7MTA - chains H and L of the 4 polymer chains in the assembly; structure by electron microscopy, 4.10 A resolution (low resolution: residue-level contacts below are approximate; hydrogen-bond / salt-bridge calls are withheld).

# Chain H
Molecule: Fab1 Heavy chain
Source organism: Homo sapiens
Amino-acid sequence (234 residues; row label = number of the first residue in the row):
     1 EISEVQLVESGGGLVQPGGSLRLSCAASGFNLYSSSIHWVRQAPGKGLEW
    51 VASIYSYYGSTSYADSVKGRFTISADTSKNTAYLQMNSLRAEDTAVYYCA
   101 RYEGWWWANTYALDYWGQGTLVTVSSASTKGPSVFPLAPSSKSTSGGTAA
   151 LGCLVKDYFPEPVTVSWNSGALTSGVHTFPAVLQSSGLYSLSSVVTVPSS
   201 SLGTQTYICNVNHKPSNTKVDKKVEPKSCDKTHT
Disordered / not traced: 1-3, 227-234
Disulfide bonds: Cys-25/Cys-99, Cys-153/Cys-209

# Chain L
Molecule: Fab1 Light chain
Source organism: Homo sapiens
Amino-acid sequence (217 residues; numbered 1 to 217; the number before each row is that of its first residue):
     1 SDIQMTQSPSSLSASVGDRVTITCRASQSVSSAVAWYQQKPGKAPKLLIY
    51 SASSLYSGVPSRFSGSRSGTDFTLTISSLQPEDFATYYCQQYYEWLSLFT
   101 FGQGTKVEIKRTVAAPSVFIFPPSDSQLKSGTASVVCLLNNFYPREAKVQ
   151 WKVDNALQSGNSQESVTEQDSKDSTYSLSSTLTLSKADYEKHKVYACEVT
   201 HQGLSSPVTKSFNRGEC
Disordered / not traced: 1, 217
Disulfide bonds: Cys-24/Cys-89, Cys-137/Cys-197

# Chain H / chain L interface
Pairs across the interface (89):
  His-38(H) / Phe-99(L)
  Gln-42(H) / Gln-39(L)
  Lys-46(H) / Gln-39(L)
  Lys-46(H) / Tyr-88(L)
  Gly-47(H) / Tyr-88(L)
  Leu-48(H) / Gln-39(L)
  Leu-48(H) / Pro-45(L)
  Leu-48(H) / Phe-101(L)
  Trp-50(H) / Leu-98(L)
  Trp-50(H) / Phe-99(L)
  Ser-62(H) / Glu-94(L)
  Ser-62(H) / Leu-96(L)
  Tyr-63(H) / Leu-96(L)
  Ala-64(H) / Leu-98(L)
  Lys-68(H) / Leu-96(L)
  Tyr-98(H) / Lys-43(L)
  Tyr-98(H) / Ala-44(L)
  Tyr-98(H) / Pro-45(L)
  Tyr-102(H) / Tyr-92(L)
  Tyr-102(H) / Phe-99(L)
  Trp-105(H) / Glu-94(L)
  Trp-105(H) / Phe-99(L)
  Trp-106(H) / Glu-94(L)
  Trp-107(H) / Tyr-93(L)
  Thr-110(H) / Ser-51(L)
  Thr-110(H) / Tyr-93(L)
  Tyr-111(H) / Tyr-92(L)
  Tyr-111(H) / Tyr-93(L)
  Ala-112(H) / Ala-35(L)
  Ala-112(H) / Tyr-37(L)
  Ala-112(H) / Tyr-92(L)
  Leu-113(H) / Tyr-37(L)
  Leu-113(H) / Gln-90(L)
  Asp-114(H) / Tyr-56(L)
  Tyr-115(H) / Tyr-56(L)
  Gly-117(H) / Ala-44(L)
  Phe-135(H) / Ser-126(L)
  Phe-135(H) / Gln-127(L)
  Phe-135(H) / Ser-130(L)
  Pro-136(H) / Ser-124(L)
  Leu-137(H) / Phe-121(L)
  Leu-137(H) / Pro-122(L)
  Leu-137(H) / Ser-134(L)
  Leu-137(H) / Val-136(L)
  Ala-138(H) / Phe-121(L)
  Ala-138(H) / Pro-122(L)
  Ala-138(H) / Glu-216(L)
  Pro-139(H) / Pro-122(L)
  Pro-139(H) / Glu-216(L)
  Ser-140(H) / Ile-120(L)
  Ser-140(H) / Pro-122(L)
  Ser-140(H) / Phe-212(L)
  Lys-142(H) / Ser-211(L)
  Lys-142(H) / Phe-212(L)
  Lys-142(H) / Asn-213(L)
  Lys-142(H) / Gly-215(L)
  Lys-142(H) / Glu-216(L)
  Thr-148(H) / Phe-119(L)
  Ala-150(H) / Phe-119(L)
  Ala-150(H) / Phe-121(L)
  Ala-150(H) / Leu-138(L)
  Leu-151(H) / Phe-121(L)
  Gly-152(H) / Phe-121(L)
  Leu-154(H) / Gln-127(L)
  Leu-154(H) / Ser-134(L)
  Lys-156(H) / Ser-134(L)
  Lys-156(H) / Thr-183(L)
  Gly-175(H) / Lys-172(L)
  Val-176(H) / Lys-172(L)
  His-177(H) / Asn-140(L)
  His-177(H) / Asp-170(L)
  His-177(H) / Lys-172(L)
  His-177(H) / Ser-177(L)
  Phe-179(H) / Ser-165(L)
  Phe-179(H) / Thr-167(L)
  Phe-179(H) / Ser-177(L)
  Phe-179(H) / Leu-178(L)
  Phe-179(H) / Ser-179(L)
  Pro-180(H) / Ser-165(L)
  Ser-192(H) / Ser-179(L)
  Ser-192(H) / Thr-181(L)
  Val-194(H) / Phe-121(L)
  Val-194(H) / Leu-138(L)
  Thr-196(H) / Phe-119(L)
  Thr-196(H) / Leu-138(L)
  Thr-196(H) / Asn-140(L)
  Lys-222(H) / Ser-126(L)
  Glu-225(H) / Glu-216(L)
  Pro-226(H) / Glu-216(L)
Also at the interface, not in a pair above, chain H (57 interface residues in all): Thr-61, Asn-109, Trp-116, Ser-141, Ser-143, Ser-145, Ala-149, Thr-173, Ser-174, Thr-178, Val-182
Also at the interface, not in a pair above, chain L (54 interface residues in all): Ser-31, Ser-32, Leu-47, Tyr-50, Ser-97, Pro-123, Thr-132, Asn-141, Glu-164, Val-166, Lys-210

# Summary
57 residues of chain H face 54 of chain L across their interface.
Chain H is Fab1 Heavy chain and chain L is Fab1 Light chain, both from Homo sapiens; the structure, Rhodopsin
kinase (GRK1)-S5E/S488E/T489E in complex with rhodopsin and Fab1, was determined by electron microscopy (same
publication as 7MT8, 7MT9 and 7MTB).
